PDB entry 5XED | X-ray diffraction, 1.55 A resolution | chains A and C

[Chain A]
Molecule: Cytochrome c-551, Cytochrome c-552
Organism: Pseudomonas aeruginosa
UniProt: chimeric construct of P00099, P15452: residues 1-20 from P00099 (CY551_PSEAE) positions 23-42 (UniProt number = residue number + 22); residues 21-82 from P15452 (CY552_HYDTT) positions 37-98 (UniProt number = residue number + 16)
Sequence (82 residues; row label = number of the first residue in the row):
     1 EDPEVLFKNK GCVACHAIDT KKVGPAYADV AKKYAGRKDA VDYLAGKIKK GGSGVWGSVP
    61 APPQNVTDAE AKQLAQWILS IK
Sequence notes: engineered mutation Ala-61 (Met77 in P15452)
Swiss-Prot annotation at these positions:
  - binding site (heme c): Cys-12, Cys-15, His-16
Covalently attached groups: heme c (HEC) linked to Cys-12
Bound ions: heme c Fe: His-16 (shared with Met-59(C) of chain C)
Small-molecule neighbours:
  - heme c (HEC), molecule 1: Lys-10, Gly-11, Cys-15, His-16
  - heme c (HEC), molecule 2: Val-23, Gly-24, Pro-25, Tyr-27, Val-30, Tyr-34, Tyr-43, Leu-44, Lys-47, Ile-48, Gly-52, Ser-53, Gly-54, Val-55, Trp-56, Gly-57, Val-59, Pro-60, Ala-61, Pro-62, Gln-64, Val-66, Leu-74, Ile-78

[Chain C]
Molecule: Cytochrome c-552, Cytochrome c-551
Organism: Hydrogenobacter thermophilus
UniProt: chimeric construct of P15452, P00099: residues 1-18 from P15452 (CY552_HYDTT) positions 19-36 (UniProt number = residue number + 18); residues 19-80 from P00099 positions 43-104 (UniProt number = residue number + 24)
Sequence (80 residues; each row starts with the number of its first residue):
     1 NEQLAKQKGC MACHDLKAKM VGPAYKDVAA KFAGQAGAEA ELAQRIKNGS QGVWGPIPMP
    61 PNAVSDDEAQ TLAKWVLSQK
Swiss-Prot annotation at these positions:
  - binding site (heme c): Cys-10, Cys-13, His-14, Met-59
Covalently attached groups: heme c (HEC) linked to Cys-10
Bound ions: heme c Fe site 1 near His-14 (its only coordinating residue here); heme c Fe site 2: Met-59 (shared with His-16(A) of chain A)
Small-molecule neighbours:
  - heme c (HEC), molecule 1: Lys-8, Gly-9, Cys-13, His-14
  - heme c (HEC), molecule 2: Val-21, Gly-22, Pro-23, Tyr-25, Val-28, Phe-32, Leu-42, Arg-45, Ile-46, Ser-50, Gln-51, Gly-52, Val-53, Trp-54, Gly-55, Ile-57, Pro-58, Met-59, Pro-60, Asn-62, Leu-72, Val-76

[How chain A and chain C interact]
Pairs across the interface (61; chain A residue first):
  Glu-1(A) / Thr-71(C)
  Pro-3(A) / Trp-75(C)  hydrophobic
  Glu-4(A) / Trp-75(C)
  Leu-6(A) / Leu-72(C)  hydrophobic
  Phe-7(A) / Tyr-25(C)  hydrophobic
  Phe-7(A) / Leu-72(C)
  Phe-7(A) / Trp-75(C)  hydrophobic
  Cys-12(A) / Tyr-25(C)
  Val-13(A) / Met-20(C)
  Ala-14(A) / Met-20(C)
  Cys-15(A) / Met-20(C)
  Cys-15(A) / Val-21(C)  hydrophobic
  Cys-15(A) / Gly-22(C)  hydrogen bond (backbone-backbone)
  His-16(A) / Met-20(C)
  His-16(A) / Gly-22(C)
  His-16(A) / Pro-23(C)  hydrogen bond (side chain-backbone)
  His-16(A) / Tyr-25(C)
  Ala-17(A) / Ala-24(C)
  Ala-17(A) / Tyr-25(C)  hydrogen bond (backbone-backbone)
  Ile-18(A) / Ala-24(C)
  Ile-18(A) / Tyr-25(C)
  Ile-18(A) / Lys-26(C)  hydrogen bond (backbone-backbone)
  Ile-18(A) / Trp-75(C)  hydrophobic
  Ile-18(A) / Gln-79(C)
  Asp-19(A) / Ala-24(C)
  Asp-19(A) / Lys-26(C)  salt bridge
  Thr-20(A) / Ala-24(C)
  Thr-20(A) / Asp-27(C)  hydrogen bond
  Lys-22(A) / Met-11(C)  hydrogen bond (side chain-backbone)
  Lys-22(A) / Ala-12(C)
  Lys-22(A) / Cys-13(C)
  Lys-22(A) / His-14(C)  hydrogen bond (side chain-backbone)
  Lys-22(A) / Asp-15(C)  salt bridge
  Val-23(A) / Cys-13(C)
  Gly-24(A) / Cys-13(C)  hydrogen bond (backbone-backbone)
  Gly-24(A) / His-14(C)
  Pro-25(A) / His-14(C)  hydrogen bond (backbone-side chain)
  Ala-26(A) / Asp-15(C)
  Ala-26(A) / Leu-16(C)
  Ala-26(A) / Lys-17(C)
  Ala-26(A) / Ala-18(C)
  Tyr-27(A) / Cys-10(C)
  Tyr-27(A) / Met-11(C)  hydrophobic
  Tyr-27(A) / His-14(C)
  Tyr-27(A) / Asp-15(C)  hydrogen bond (backbone-backbone)
  Tyr-27(A) / Leu-16(C)  hydrogen bond (backbone-backbone)
  Ala-28(A) / Leu-16(C)  hydrogen bond (backbone-backbone)
  Asp-29(A) / Ala-18(C)
  Gln-64(A) / Lys-8(C)
  Asn-65(A) / Lys-8(C)  hydrogen bond (backbone-side chain)
  Val-66(A) / Lys-8(C)
  Glu-70(A) / Lys-8(C)  salt bridge
  Gln-73(A) / Asn-1(C)
  Gln-73(A) / Leu-4(C)
  Leu-74(A) / Leu-4(C)  hydrophobic
  Leu-74(A) / Ala-5(C)  hydrophobic
  Trp-77(A) / Asn-1(C)
  Trp-77(A) / Glu-2(C)
  Trp-77(A) / Ala-5(C)  hydrophobic
  Trp-77(A) / Leu-16(C)  hydrophobic
  Ile-81(A) / Lys-17(C)
Also at the interface, not in a pair above, chain A (33 interface residues in all): Lys-10, Lys-21, Lys-82
Also at the interface, not in a pair above, chain C (32 interface residues in all): Gly-9, Lys-19, Met-59, Asn-62, Val-64, Glu-68

[In short]
33 residues of chain A and 32 residues of chain C are in contact, with 13 hydrogen bonds and 3 salt bridges.
Among the polar pairs are Asp-19(A)/Lys-26(C), Lys-22(A)/Asp-15(C) and Glu-70(A)/Lys-8(C). Ligands of chain A:
heme c. Bound to chain C: heme c.
Here chain A is Cytochrome c-551, Cytochrome c-552 (Pseudomonas aeruginosa) and chain C is Cytochrome c-552,
Cytochrome c-551 (Hydrogenobacter thermophilus). Entry 5XED (Heterodimer constructed from M61A PA cyt c551-HT
cyt c552 and HT cyt c552-PA cyt c551 chimeric ...) was determined by X-ray diffraction.
